Entry 7P3F (electron microscopy, 3.31 A resolution); this record covers chains D and R of the 6 polymer chains in the assembly.

[Chain D]
Name: Transcriptional repressor NrdR
Organism: Streptomyces coelicolor (strain ATCC BAA-471 / A3(2) / M145)
UniProt: O69980 (NRDR_STRCO); residue numbers follow UniProt; this construct covers 1-182
Amino-acid sequence (195 residues; row label = number of the first residue in the row):
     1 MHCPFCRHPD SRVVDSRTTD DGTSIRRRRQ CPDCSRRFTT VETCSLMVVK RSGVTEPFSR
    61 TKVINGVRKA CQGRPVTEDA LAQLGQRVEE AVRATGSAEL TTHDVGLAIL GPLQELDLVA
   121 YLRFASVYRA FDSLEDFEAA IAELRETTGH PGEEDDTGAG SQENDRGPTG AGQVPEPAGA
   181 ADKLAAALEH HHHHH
Not modelled in the structure: 148-195
Sequence notes: expression tag (183-195)
UniProt features mapped onto this chain:
  - zinc finger: Cys3 to Cys34
  - mutagenesis: Cys3 (C3A: 7-fold reduction in the amount of zinc bound. No binding to nrdABS and nrdRJ promoters), Lys50 to Arg51 (Loss of ATP/dATP binding. Weak binding to nrdABS and nrdRJ promoters)
Ion coordination: Zn2+: Cys3, Cys6, Cys31, Cys34
Residues lining bound ligands:
  - ATP (adenosine-5'-triphosphate): Val48, Lys50, Arg51, Ser52, Glu56, Pro57, Phe58, Ser59, Lys62, Val63, Gly66, Thr102, Val105, Gly106, Ile109, Phe124, Tyr128
  - 2'-deoxyadenosine 5'-triphosphate (DTP): Lys50, Glu56, Lys62, Gly66, Lys69, Ala70, Arg123, Phe124, Val127, Tyr128
From the paper describing this entry:
  - binding site for the 57-nt DNA strand: Asp15, Arg17, Arg26 to Arg29
  - specificity-determining residues: Asp15, Arg17
  - mutagenesis - D15A (10- to 100-fold): increased binding to the 57-nt DNA strand
  - mutagenesis - D15A/R17A, R17A: abolished binding to the 57-nt DNA strand
  - binding site for ATP: Lys50, Arg51, Glu56
  - binding site for 2'-deoxyadenosine 5'-triphosphate: Lys62, Phe124, Val127, Tyr128

[Chain R]
Molecule: 57-nt DNA strand
Sequence (57 nucleotides; row label = number of the first residue in the row):
     1 GGGGACCACA ACTTGTGGGC TGCTCACGCT ATCCAACCAC TAGATGTGGG GATTGGC
Not modelled in the structure: 1-4, 55-57

[How chain D and chain R interact]
Residue-residue contacts - 10 pairs, chain D then chain R:
  Arg12(D) with DT45(R), salt bridge to the phosphate; DG46(R), phosphate contact
  Val13(D) with DG46(R), hydrogen bond to the phosphate; DT47(R), base contact
  Val14(D) with DT47(R), base contact
  Ser16(D) with DT47(R), hydrogen bond to the phosphate
  Arg17(D) with DG48(R), hydrogen bond to the base; DG49(R), hydrogen bond to the base
  Thr18(D) with DG48(R), phosphate contact
  Arg27(D) with DT47(R), salt bridge to the phosphate
Other interface residues (no listed pair), chain D (8 interface residues in all): Ser11

[Summary]
8 residues of chain D and 5 residues of chain R are in contact, with 4 hydrogen bonds and 2 salt bridges.
Polar pairs include Arg17(D)-DG48(R), Arg17(D)-DG49(R) and Val13(D)-DG46(R). From the paper: a binding site
for 2'-deoxyadenosine 5'-triphosphate at Lys62(D), Phe124(D) and Val127(D) among others; D15A/R17A and R17A of
chain D abolish binding to the 57-nt DNA strand.
Here chain D is Transcriptional repressor NrdR (Streptomyces coelicolor (strain ATCC BAA-471 / A3(2) / M145))
and chain R is a 57-nt DNA strand. Entry 7P3F (Streptomyces coelicolor dATP/ATP-loaded NrdR in complex with
its cognate DNA) was determined by electron microscopy (same publication as 7P37 and 7P3Q).
